Entry 4EFA (X-ray diffraction, 2.82 A resolution); this record covers chains C and E of the 3 polymer chains in the assembly.

# Chain C
Protein: V-type proton ATPase subunit C
Organism: Saccharomyces cerevisiae
Notes: EC 3.6.3.14
UniProtKB: P31412 (VATC_YEAST); residue numbers follow UniProt; this construct covers 158-277
Chain sequence (130 residues; each row starts with the number of its first residue):
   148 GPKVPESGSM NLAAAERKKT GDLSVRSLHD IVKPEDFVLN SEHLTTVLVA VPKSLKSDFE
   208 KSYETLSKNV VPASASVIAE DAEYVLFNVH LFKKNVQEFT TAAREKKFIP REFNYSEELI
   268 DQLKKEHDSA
Disordered / not traced: 148-157, 264-277
Sequence notes: expression tag (148-157)
Curated features (UniProtKB/Swiss-Prot):
  - mutagenesis: Phe-255 (F255A: Is rapidly degraded and disrupts stable ATPase assembly)

# Chain E
Protein: V-type proton ATPase subunit E
Organism: Saccharomyces cerevisiae
Notes: EC 3.6.3.14
UniProtKB: P22203 (VATE_YEAST); residues 1-233 here = UniProt positions 1-233
Chain sequence (233 residues; numbered 1 to 233; the number before each row is that of its first residue):
     1 MSSAITALTP NQVNDELNKM QAFIRKEAEE KAKEIQLKAD QEYEIEKTNI VRNETNNIDG
    61 NFKSKLKKAM LSQQITKSTI ANKMRLKVLS AREQSLDGIF EETKEKLSGI ANNRDEYKPI
   121 LQSLIVEALL KLLEPKAIVK ALERDVDLIE SMKDDIMREY GEKAQRAPLE EIVISNDYLN
   181 KDLVSGGVVV SNASDKIEIN NTLEERLKLL SEEALPAIRL ELYGPSKTRK FFD
Disordered / not traced: 1, 227-233

# Interface between chain C and chain E
Contacting residue pairs (22):
  His-190(C) / Glu-27(E)  salt bridge
  Glu-207(C) / Ile-5(E)
  Lys-208(C) / Ala-7(E)
  Tyr-210(C) / Ile-5(E)  hydrogen bond (side chain-backbone)
  Glu-211(C) / Thr-6(E)  hydrogen bond
  Glu-211(C) / Ala-7(E)  hydrogen bond (side chain-backbone)
  Glu-211(C) / Leu-8(E)
  Asn-216(C) / Met-20(E)
  Val-217(C) / Met-20(E)
  Val-218(C) / Met-20(E)  hydrophobic
  Pro-219(C) / Val-13(E)
  Pro-219(C) / Glu-16(E)
  Pro-219(C) / Leu-17(E)  hydrophobic
  Pro-219(C) / Met-20(E)
  Ala-220(C) / Ile-5(E)
  Ala-220(C) / Thr-6(E)
  Ala-222(C) / Ile-5(E)
  Ser-223(C) / Ile-5(E)
  Phe-234(C) / Ile-5(E)  hydrophobic
  Phe-239(C) / Met-20(E)  hydrophobic
  Phe-239(C) / Phe-23(E)  hydrophobic
  Phe-239(C) / Ile-24(E)  hydrophobic
Other interface residues (no listed pair), chain C (16 interface residues in all): Ser-221, Val-224

# Overview
Chain C and chain E form an interface of 16 and 11 residues respectively, with 3 hydrogen bonds and 1 salt
bridge. Polar contacts include His-190(C)/Glu-27(E), Tyr-210(C)/Ile-5(E) and Glu-211(C)/Thr-6(E). From
UniProt: one mutagenesis site on chain C.
Here chain C is V-type proton ATPase subunit C and chain E is V-type proton ATPase subunit E, both from
Saccharomyces cerevisiae. Entry 4EFA (Crystal Structure of the Heterotrimeric EGChead Peripheral Stalk Complex
of the Yeast Vacuolar ATPase - second ...) was determined by X-ray diffraction (same publication as 4DL0).
